PDB entry 6ESQ | X-ray diffraction, 2.95 A resolution | chains C and F of the 12 polymer chains in the assembly

Chain C:
Molecule: acetoacetyl-CoA thiolase
Organism: Methanothermococcus thermolithotrophicus
Notes: EC 2.3.1.9; engineered mutation(s): wild-type
Sequence (392 residues; row label = number of the first residue in the row):
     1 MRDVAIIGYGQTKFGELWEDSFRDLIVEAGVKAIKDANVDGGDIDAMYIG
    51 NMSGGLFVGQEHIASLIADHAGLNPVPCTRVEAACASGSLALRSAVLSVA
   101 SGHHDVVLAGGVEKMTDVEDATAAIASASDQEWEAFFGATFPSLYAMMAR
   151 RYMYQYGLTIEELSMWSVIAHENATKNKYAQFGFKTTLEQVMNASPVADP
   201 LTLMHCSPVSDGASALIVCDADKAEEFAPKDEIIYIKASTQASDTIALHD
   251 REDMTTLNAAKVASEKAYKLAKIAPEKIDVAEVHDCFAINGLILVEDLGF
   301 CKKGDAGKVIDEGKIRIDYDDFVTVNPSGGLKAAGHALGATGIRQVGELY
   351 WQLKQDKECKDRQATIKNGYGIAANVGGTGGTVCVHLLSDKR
Ligand contacts: coenzyme A (COA): Phe182, Val197, Leu203, Met204, Cys206, Ser207, Pro208, Val209, Lys332
What the authors report for this chain:
  - catalytic residues: Cys85

Chain F:
Molecule: Pfam DUF35
Organism: Methanothermococcus thermolithotrophicus
Notes: engineered mutation(s): wild-type
Sequence (130 residues; each row starts with the number of its first residue):
     1 MVVRSWRHMKERYNLIGTRCKTCGKVYFPSRTVCPDCRRKGELEEFQLSG
    51 KGKIYTYSIVYAPPKEFNKLTPYVIAIVELEEGPKVTAQVDCDINKISIG
   101 IPVEAAFRRIKEDGKDGIISYGYKFVPITE
Unresolved in the structure: 1
Bound ions: Zn2+: Cys23, Cys34, Cys37

How chain C and chain F interact:
Contacting residue pairs - 24 pairs, chain C then chain F:
  Trp18(C) - Trp6(F)
  Trp18(C) - Arg7(F)  hydrogen bond (backbone-side chain)
  Glu19(C) - Arg7(F)
  Ser21(C) - Arg7(F)
  Arg23(C) - His8(F)
  Arg23(C) - Glu11(F)  salt bridge
  Arg23(C) - Ser30(F)  hydrogen bond (side chain-backbone)
  Arg23(C) - Thr32(F)
  Asp24(C) - Thr32(F)  hydrogen bond
  Val27(C) - Val33(F)  hydrophobic
  Lys35(C) - Arg39(F)
  Phe57(C) - Arg4(F)  hydrogen bond (backbone-side chain)
  Val58(C) - Arg4(F)
  Asp69(C) - Arg31(F)  salt bridge
  His70(C) - Val33(F)
  Ala71(C) - Val33(F)
  Ala71(C) - Arg38(F)  hydrogen bond (backbone-side chain)
  Gly72(C) - Pro35(F)
  Leu73(C) - Arg38(F)
  Lys114(C) - Arg7(F)
  Thr116(C) - Val3(F)
  Asp117(C) - Val3(F)
  Asp117(C) - Arg4(F)  hydrogen bond (backbone-side chain)
  Asp117(C) - Arg7(F)  salt bridge
Other interface residues (no listed pair), chain C (22 interface residues in all): Val31, Ile34, Val39, Asp40, Gly41

Overview:
22 residues of chain C and 13 residues of chain F are in contact; the contacts include 6 hydrogen bonds and 3
salt bridges. Polar contacts include Arg23(C)-Glu11(F), Asp69(C)-Arg31(F) and Asp117(C)-Arg7(F). Bound to
chain C: coenzyme A. The Zn2+ site is built by Cys23(F), Cys34(F) and Cys37(F). The paper reports the
catalytic residue Cys85(C).
Chain C is acetoacetyl-CoA thiolase and chain F is Pfam DUF35, both from Methanothermococcus
thermolithotrophicus; the structure, Structure of the acetoacetyl-CoA thiolase/HMG-CoA synthase complex from
Methanothermococcus thermolithotrophicus soaked with acetyl-CoA, was determined by X-ray diffraction (same
publication as 6ET9).
